PDB entry 2JET | X-ray diffraction, 2.20 A resolution | chains A and B of the 3 polymer chains in the assembly

== Chain A ==
Name: Chymotrypsinogen B chain A
From: Rattus norvegicus
Notes: EC 3.4.21.1; fragment: resides 19-28
Reference sequence: P07338 (CTRB1_RAT); residues 1-10 here correspond to UniProt positions 19-28 (UniProt number = residue number + 18)
Amino-acid sequence (15 residues; row label = number of the first residue in the row; numbers below 1 keep their minus sign (Met-4 is residue -4)):
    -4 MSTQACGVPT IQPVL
Not modelled in the structure: -4 to -2

== Chain B ==
Name: Chymotrypsinogen B chain B
From: Rattus norvegicus
Notes: EC 3.4.21.1
Reference sequence: P07338 (CTRB1_RAT); residues 19-146 here correspond to UniProt positions 37-164 (UniProt number = residue number + 18)
Amino-acid sequence (128 residues; numbered 19 to 146; the number before each row is that of its first residue):
    19 GEDAIPGSWP WQVSLQDKTG FHFCGGSLIS EDWVVTAAHC GVKTSDVVVA GEFDQGSDEE
    79 NIQVLKIAQV FKNPKFNMFT VRNDITLLKL ATPAQFSETV SAVCLPNVDD DFPPGTVCAT
   139 TGWGKTKY
Not modelled in the structure: 75-77
Disulfide bonds: Cys42-Cys58
What the authors report for this chain:
  - catalytic residues: His57 (citing earlier work)

== How chain A and chain B interact ==
Pairs across the interface (21):
  Cys1(A) with Ala120(B); Cys122(B), disulfide
  Gly2(A) with Trp29(B); Ala120(B), hydrogen bond (backbone-backbone); Val121(B); Cys122(B)
  Pro4(A) with Ser26(B); Pro28(B); Trp29(B), hydrophobic
  Thr5(A) with Glu116(B), hydrogen bond (side chain-backbone)
  Ile6(A) with Ile23(B), hydrophobic; Pro24(B); Gly25(B); Ser26(B)
  Gln7(A) with Ser26(B)
  Pro8(A) with Ser26(B); Trp27(B), hydrophobic
  Val9(A) with Glu20(B); Ile23(B), hydrophobic
  Leu10(A) with Glu20(B); Trp27(B), hydrophobic
Interface residues without a listed pair, chain A (11 interface residues in all): Gln-1, Val3
Interface residues without a listed pair, chain B (14 interface residues in all): Phe114, Ala137
Cross-chain cystine bridges: Cys1(A)-Cys122(B)

== In short ==
Chain A and chain B form an interface of 11 and 14 residues respectively; the contacts include 1 disulfide
bond and 2 hydrogen bonds. Polar contacts include Thr5(A)-Glu116(B) and Gly2(A)-Ala120(B). The paper reports
the catalytic residue His57(B).
Chain A is Chymotrypsinogen B chain A and chain B is Chymotrypsinogen B chain B, both from Rattus norvegicus;
the structure, Crystal structure of a trypsin-like mutant (S189D , A226G) chymotrypsin, was determined by
X-ray diffraction.
